PDB entry 7BU8 | electron microscopy, 3.80 A resolution | chains A and C of the 12 polymer chains in the assembly

Chain A (and C):
Molecule: Genome polyprotein
From: Zika virus ZIKV/H. sapiens/FrenchPolynesia/10087PF/2013
Notes: EC 3.4.21.91, 3.6.1.15, 3.6.4.13, 2.1.1.56, 2.1.1.57, 2.7.7.48; chain C of this document is another copy of the same molecule, construct and numbering; everything in this record applies to it too
Reference sequence: A0A024B7W1 (POLG_ZIKVF); residues 1-504 here correspond to UniProt positions 291-794 (UniProt number = residue number + 290)
Chain sequence (504 residues; row label = number of the first residue in the row):
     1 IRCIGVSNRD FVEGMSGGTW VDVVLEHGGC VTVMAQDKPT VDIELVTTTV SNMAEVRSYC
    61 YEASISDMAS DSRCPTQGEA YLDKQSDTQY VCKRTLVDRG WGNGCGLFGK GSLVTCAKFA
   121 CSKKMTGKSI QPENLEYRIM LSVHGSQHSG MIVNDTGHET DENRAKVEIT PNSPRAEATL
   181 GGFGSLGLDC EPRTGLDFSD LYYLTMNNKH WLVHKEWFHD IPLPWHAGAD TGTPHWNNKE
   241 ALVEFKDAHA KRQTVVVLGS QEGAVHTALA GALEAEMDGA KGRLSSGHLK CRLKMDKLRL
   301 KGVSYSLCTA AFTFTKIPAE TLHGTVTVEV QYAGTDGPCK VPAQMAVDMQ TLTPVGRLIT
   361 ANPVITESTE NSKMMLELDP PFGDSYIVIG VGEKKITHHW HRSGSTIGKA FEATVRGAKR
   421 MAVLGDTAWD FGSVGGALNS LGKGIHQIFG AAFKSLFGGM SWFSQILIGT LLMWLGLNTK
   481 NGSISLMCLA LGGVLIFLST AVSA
Cystine bridges: Cys3-Cys30, Cys60-Cys121, Cys74-Cys105, Cys92-Cys116, Cys190-Cys291, Cys308-Cys339
Covalently attached groups: N-acetylglucosamine (NAG) linked to Asn154
Swiss-Prot annotation at these positions:
  - region: Asp98 to Gly111 (Fusion peptide)
  - site: Ala504 (Cleavage)
  - glycosylation: Asn154 (N-linked (GlcNAc...) asparagine)
  - cross-link (Glycyl lysine isopeptide (Lys-Gly)): Lys38 (interchain with G-Cter in ubiquitin), Lys281 (interchain with G-Cter in ubiquitin)

Chain A / chain C interface:
Residue-residue contacts - 49 pairs, chain A then chain C:
  Ile4(A) - Trp101(C)
  Ile4(A) - Phe108(C)  hydrophobic
  Gly5(A) - Phe108(C)
  Ser7(A) - Asp98(C)
  His27(A) - His249(C)  hydrogen bond (backbone-side chain)
  Gly28(A) - His249(C)  hydrogen bond (backbone-side chain)
  Asp98(A) - Gly5(C)
  Asp98(A) - Val6(C)
  Trp101(A) - Lys316(C)
  Trp101(A) - Ile317(C)
  Trp101(A) - Pro318(C)  hydrophobic
  Trp101(A) - Ala319(C)
  Trp101(A) - Thr327(C)
  Trp101(A) - Glu329(C)
  Gly102(A) - Ile152(C)
  Gly102(A) - Val153(C)
  Leu107(A) - Ala319(C)
  Phe108(A) - Ile4(C)  hydrophobic
  Phe108(A) - Gly5(C)
  Phe108(A) - Ala319(C)  hydrophobic
  Phe108(A) - Glu320(C)
  Phe108(A) - Thr321(C)
  Phe108(A) - Thr327(C)
  Lys209(A) - Val256(C)
  His249(A) - His27(C)
  His249(A) - Gly28(C)
  Val257(A) - Lys209(C)  hydrogen bond (backbone-side chain)
  Leu258(A) - His266(C)
  Ser260(A) - Ser260(C)
  Ser260(A) - Glu262(C)
  Ser260(A) - Gly263(C)  hydrogen bond (backbone-backbone)
  Gln261(A) - Gly263(C)
  Glu262(A) - Gly259(C)
  Glu262(A) - Ser260(C)  hydrogen bond (side chain-backbone)
  Gly263(A) - Ser260(C)  hydrogen bond (backbone-backbone)
  Gly263(A) - Gln261(C)
  Ala264(A) - Ala264(C)
  His266(A) - Leu258(C)
  Glu274(A) - Thr254(C)
  Ser285(A) - His249(C)
  Lys316(A) - Trp101(C)
  Ala319(A) - Trp101(C)  hydrophobic
  Ala319(A) - Gly106(C)
  Ala319(A) - Phe108(C)
  Glu320(A) - Phe108(C)
  Thr321(A) - Phe108(C)
  Thr327(A) - Trp101(C)  hydrogen bond
  Thr327(A) - Phe108(C)
  Met375(A) - Trp101(C)
Other interface residues (no listed pair), chain A (38 interface residues in all): Arg99, Gly100, Gly109, Met151, Lys246, Val256, Gly259, Thr267, Leu322, Glu329
Other interface residues (no listed pair), chain C (38 interface residues in all): Gly29, Arg99, Gly102, Gly109, Thr267, Glu274, Leu322

Overview:
The chain A/chain C interface involves 38 residues from each chain; the contacts include 7 hydrogen bonds.
Polar pairs include His27(A)-His249(C), Gly28(A)-His249(C) and Val257(A)-Lys209(C).
Both chains are Genome polyprotein (Zika virus ZIKV/H. sapiens/FrenchPolynesia/10087PF/2013). Entry 7BU8
(Cryo-EM structure of zika virus complexed with Fab SIgN-3C at pH 6.5) was determined by electron microscopy
together with 7BUA, 7BUB, 7BUD, 7BUE and 7BUF from the same study.
